7E97 - chains A and C of the 4 polymer chains in the assembly; structure by X-ray diffraction, 2.70 A resolution.

# Chain A
Molecule: Extracellular giant hemoglobin major globin subunit A1
Source organism: Oligobrachia mashikoi
UniProt: Q7M419 (GLBA1_OLIMA); residues 1-140 here correspond to UniProt positions 17-156 (UniProt number = residue number + 16)
Chain sequence (140 residues; numbered 1 to 140; the number before each row is that of its first residue):
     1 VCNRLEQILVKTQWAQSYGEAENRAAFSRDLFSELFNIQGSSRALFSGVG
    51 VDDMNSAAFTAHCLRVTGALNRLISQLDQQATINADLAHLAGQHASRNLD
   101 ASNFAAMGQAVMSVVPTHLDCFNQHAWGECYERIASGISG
Disulfide bonds: Cys-2/Cys-130
Bound ions: heme Fe: His-94 (together with oxygen molecule)
Residues lining bound ligands:
  - heme (HEM): Leu-45, Phe-46, Gly-48, Val-49, His-62, Arg-65, Val-66, Ala-69, Leu-70, Leu-73, Leu-90, His-94, Arg-97, Leu-99, Asn-103, Phe-104, Met-107, Tyr-131, Ile-138
  - heme / oxygen molecule: Phe-32, Leu-45, Phe-46, Gly-48, Val-49, His-62, Arg-65, Val-66, Ala-69, Leu-70, Leu-73, Leu-90, His-94, Arg-97, Leu-99, Asn-103, Phe-104, Met-107, Tyr-131, Ile-138
  - oxygen molecule (OXY): Phe-32, Phe-46, His-62, Val-66, His-94
UniProt features mapped onto this chain:
  - binding site (hydrogen sulfide): Cys-63
  - binding site (heme b): His-94
What the authors report for this chain:
  - conformationally variable residues (side-chain flip): Arg-97

# Chain C
Molecule: Extracellular giant hemoglobin major globin subunit B2
Source organism: Oligobrachia mashikoi
UniProt: Q7M418 (GLBB2_OLIMA); residues 1-147 here correspond to UniProt positions 17-163 (UniProt number = residue number + 16)
Chain sequence (147 residues; numbered 1 to 147; the number before each row is that of its first residue):
     1 SSCCSSEDRANVMHNWDAAWSAAYSDRRVALAQAVFASLFSRDAAAQGLF
    51 SGVSADNPDSADFRAHCVRVVNGLDVAINMLNDPAVLNEQLAHLSAQHQA
   101 RAGVAAAHFDVMAEAFAEVMPQVSSCFSSDSWNRCFARIANGISAGL
Disulfide bonds: Cys-4/Cys-135
Bound ions: heme Fe: His-98 (together with oxygen molecule)
Residues lining bound ligands:
  - heme (HEM): Ala-46, Leu-49, Phe-50, Gly-52, Val-53, His-66, Arg-69, Val-70, Gly-73, Leu-74, Leu-94, Gln-97, His-98, Arg-101, Val-104, His-108, Phe-109, Met-112, Phe-136, Ile-143
  - heme / oxygen molecule: Phe-36, Ala-46, Leu-49, Phe-50, Gly-52, Val-53, His-66, Arg-69, Val-70, Gly-73, Leu-74, Leu-94, Gln-97, His-98, Arg-101, Val-104, His-108, Phe-109, Met-112, Phe-136, Ile-143
  - oxygen molecule (OXY): Phe-36, Phe-50, His-66, Val-70, His-98, Met-112
UniProt features mapped onto this chain:
  - binding site (hydrogen sulfide): Cys-67
  - binding site (heme b): His-98
What the authors report for this chain:
  - conformationally variable residues (side-chain flip): Arg-101

# How chain A and chain C interact
Pairs across the interface - 21 pairs, chain A then chain C:
  Asn-3(A) with Gln-122(C)
  Arg-4(A) with Asp-26(C); Ala-30(C)
  Leu-5(A) with Ala-30(C); Leu-31(C), hydrophobic; Ala-34(C), hydrophobic; Val-119(C), hydrophobic; Gln-122(C); Val-123(C)
  Glu-6(A) with Gln-122(C)
  Ile-8(A) with Arg-27(C); Val-123(C), hydrophobic
  Leu-9(A) with Gln-122(C); Val-123(C); Ser-124(C); Ser-125(C)
  Thr-12(A) with Arg-27(C)
  Gln-13(A) with Ser-125(C), hydrogen bond
  Asp-78(A) with Asp-26(C)
  Gln-79(A) with Asp-26(C), hydrogen bond
  Cys-121(A) with Cys-126(C), disulfide
Interface residues without a listed pair, chain A (13 interface residues in all): Gln-16, Asn-123
Interface residues without a listed pair, chain C (12 interface residues in all): Pro-121
Disulfides between the chains: Cys-121(A)/Cys-126(C)

# Overview
13 residues of chain A face 12 of chain C across their interface; the contacts include 1 disulfide bond and 2
hydrogen bonds. Polar pairs include Gln-13(A)/Ser-125(C) and Gln-79(A)/Asp-26(C). Bound to chain A: heme,
oxygen molecule and heme / oxygen molecule. The paper reports conformational variability at Arg-97(A) and
Arg-101(C).
Here chain A is Extracellular giant hemoglobin major globin subunit A1 and chain C is Extracellular giant
hemoglobin major globin subunit B2, both from Oligobrachia mashikoi. Entry 7E97 (Oxy-deoxy intermediate of 400
kDa giant hemoglobin at 58% oxygen saturation) was determined by X-ray diffraction (same publication as 7E96,
7E98 and 7E99).
